4E5X - chains A and G of the 4 polymer chains in the assembly; structure by X-ray diffraction, 1.95 A resolution.

== Chain A ==
Protein: HLA class I histocompatibility antigen, A-2 alpha chain
Organism: Homo sapiens
Notes: fragment: heavy chain
UniProtKB: P01892 (1A02_HUMAN); residues 1-275 here correspond to UniProt positions 25-299 (UniProt number = residue number + 24)
Chain sequence (275 residues; row label = number of the first residue in the row):
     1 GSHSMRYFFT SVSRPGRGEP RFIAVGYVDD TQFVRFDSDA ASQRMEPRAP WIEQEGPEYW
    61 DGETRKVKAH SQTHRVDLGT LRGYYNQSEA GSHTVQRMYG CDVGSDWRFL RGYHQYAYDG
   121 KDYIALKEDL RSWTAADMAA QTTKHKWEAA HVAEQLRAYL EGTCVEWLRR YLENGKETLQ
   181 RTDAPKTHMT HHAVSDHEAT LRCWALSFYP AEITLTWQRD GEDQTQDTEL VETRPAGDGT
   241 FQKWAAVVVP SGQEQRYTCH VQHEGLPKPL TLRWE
Cystine bridges: C101-C164, C203-C259

== Chain G ==
Protein: Early E3 18.5 kDa glycoprotein
Organism: Human adenovirus 6
Notes: fragment: Ad2 e3-19K
UniProtKB: P68979 (E3GL_ADE06); residues 1-100 here correspond to UniProt positions 18-117 (UniProt number = residue number + 17)
Chain sequence (100 residues; row label = number of the first residue in the row):
     1 AKKVEFKEPA CNVTFKSEAN ECTTLIKCTT EHEKLIIRHK DKIGKYAVYA IWQPGDTNDY
    61 NVTVFQGENR KTFMYKFPFY EMCDITMYMS KQYKLWPPQK
Disordered / not traced: 1
UniProt features mapped onto this chain:
  - glycosylation (N-linked (GlcNAc...) asparagine): N12, N61
Cystine bridges: C11-C28, C22-C83
What the authors report for this chain:
  - post-translational modification sites: N12, N61 (citing earlier work)
  - contacts within the chain: K7-T30 (water-mediated contact), P9-E31 (water-mediated contact), S17-S90 (water-mediated contact), N20-S90 (water-mediated contact)

== Interface between chain A and chain G ==
Contacting residue pairs (24; chain A residue first):
  R48(A) - K16(G)  hydrogen bond (backbone-side chain)
  P50(A) - K16(G)
  P50(A) - L25(G)
  P50(A) - Y49(G)  hydrophobic
  W51(A) - Y49(G)  hydrophobic
  E53(A) - L25(G)
  E53(A) - K27(G)  salt bridge
  E53(A) - A47(G)
  Q54(A) - Y46(G)
  Q54(A) - A47(G)
  Q54(A) - Y49(G)  hydrogen bond (side chain-backbone)
  G56(A) - Y46(G)
  P57(A) - Y46(G)
  N174(A) - Y49(G)
  E177(A) - K42(G)  salt bridge
  E177(A) - I51(G)
  T178(A) - E18(G)
  T178(A) - Y49(G)
  R181(A) - A19(G)
  D183(A) - A19(G)
  K186(A) - L95(G)
  S207(A) - N20(G)
  D238(A) - E18(G)
  D238(A) - A19(G)  hydrogen bond (backbone-backbone)
Other interface residues (no listed pair), chain A (19 interface residues in all): A49, E55, G175, K176
Other interface residues (no listed pair), chain G (15 interface residues in all): T23, V48, A50
The authors on this interface:
  - pairs named by the authors: R48(A)-K16(G) (hydrogen bond), E53(A)-K27(G) (salt bridge), Q54(A)-Y49(G) (hydrogen bond), E177(A)-K42(G) (salt bridge)
  - interface residues, chain G: E18(G), L25(G), L95(G)

== Summary ==
Chain A and chain G form an interface of 19 and 15 residues respectively, with 3 hydrogen bonds and 2 salt
bridges. Polar contacts include E53(A)-K27(G), E177(A)-K42(G) and R48(A)-K16(G). The paper describes hydrogen
bonds between R48(A) and K16(G) and Q54(A) and Y49(G); salt bridges between E53(A) and K27(G) and E177(A) and
K42(G). The paper reports interface residues E18(G), L25(G) and L95(G); modification sites N12(G) and N61(G).
Here chain A is HLA class I histocompatibility antigen, A-2 alpha chain (Homo sapiens) and chain G is Early E3
18.5 kDa glycoprotein (Human adenovirus 6). Entry 4E5X (Crystal structure of a complex between the human
adenovirus type 2 E3-19K protein and MHC class ...) was determined by X-ray diffraction.
